PDB entry 7WM1 | electron microscopy, 2.80 A resolution | chains B and D of the 4 polymer chains in the assembly

[Chain B (and D)]
Name: Potassium channel KAT3
Source organism: Arabidopsis thaliana
Notes: chain D of this document is another copy of the same molecule, construct and numbering; everything in this record applies to it too
UniProtKB: P92960 (KAT3_ARATH); residue numbers follow UniProt; this construct covers 1-662
Chain sequence (690 residues; each row starts with the number of its first residue):
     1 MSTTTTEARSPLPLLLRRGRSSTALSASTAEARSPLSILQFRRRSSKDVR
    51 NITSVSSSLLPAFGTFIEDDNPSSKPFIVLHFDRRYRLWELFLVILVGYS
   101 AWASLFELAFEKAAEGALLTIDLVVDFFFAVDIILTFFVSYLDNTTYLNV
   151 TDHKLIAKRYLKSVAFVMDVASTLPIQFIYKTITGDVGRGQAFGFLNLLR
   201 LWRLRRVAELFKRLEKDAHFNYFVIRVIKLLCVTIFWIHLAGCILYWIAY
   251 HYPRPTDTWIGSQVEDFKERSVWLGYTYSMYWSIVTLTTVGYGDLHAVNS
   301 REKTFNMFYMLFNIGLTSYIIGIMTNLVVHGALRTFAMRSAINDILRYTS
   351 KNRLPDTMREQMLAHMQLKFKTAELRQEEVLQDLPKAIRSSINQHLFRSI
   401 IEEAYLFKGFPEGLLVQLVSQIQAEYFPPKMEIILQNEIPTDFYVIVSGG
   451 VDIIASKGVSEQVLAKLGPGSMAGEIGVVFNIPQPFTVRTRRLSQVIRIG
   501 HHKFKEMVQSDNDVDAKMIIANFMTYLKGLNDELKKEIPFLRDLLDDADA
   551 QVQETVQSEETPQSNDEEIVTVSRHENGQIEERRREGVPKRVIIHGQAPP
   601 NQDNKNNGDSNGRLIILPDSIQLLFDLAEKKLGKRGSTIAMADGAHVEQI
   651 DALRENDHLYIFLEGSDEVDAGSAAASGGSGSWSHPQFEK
Unresolved in the structure: 1-53, 527-690
Sequence notes: expression tag (663-690)
Bound ions: K+ site 1: Thr-289, Val-290 (shared with 2 residues of chain A; 2 residues of chain C; Thr-289(D), Val-290(D) of chain D); K+ site 2: Thr-289 (shared with 1 residue of chain A; 1 residue of chain C; Thr-289(D) of chain D); K+ site 3: Gly-291 (shared with 2 residues of chain A; 2 residues of chain C; Gly-291(D) of chain D)

[Chain B / chain D interface]
Pairs across the interface (12):
  Asn-437(B) with His-502(D)
  Ile-439(B) with Ile-439(D), hydrophobic; Thr-441(D); His-501(D); His-502(D)
  Thr-441(B) with Ile-439(D); Thr-441(D)
  Pro-483(B) with His-502(D)
  His-501(B) with Ile-439(D)
  His-502(B) with Asn-437(D); Ile-439(D); Pro-483(D)
Interface residues without a listed pair, chain B (8 interface residues in all): Glu-438, Pro-440
Interface residues without a listed pair, chain D (8 interface residues in all): Glu-438, Pro-440

[Summary]
The chain B/chain D interface involves 8 residues from each chain. The K+ site 1 is built by Thr-289(B) and
Val-290(B).
Chain B and chain D are both Potassium channel KAT3 (Arabidopsis thaliana); the structure, Cryo-EM structure
of AKT1-AtKC1, was determined by electron microscopy, deposited together with 9IS8 and 7WM2.
